3DS9 - chains A and B; structure by X-ray diffraction, 1.76 A resolution.

# Chain A
Protein: Botulinum neurotoxin type A
Organism: Clostridium botulinum
Notes: EC 3.4.24.69; fragment: light chain; engineered mutation(s): residues 2-420
UniProtKB: A5HZZ9 (BXA1_CLOBH); residues 1-417 here = UniProt positions 1-417
Sequence (417 residues; each row starts with the number of its first residue):
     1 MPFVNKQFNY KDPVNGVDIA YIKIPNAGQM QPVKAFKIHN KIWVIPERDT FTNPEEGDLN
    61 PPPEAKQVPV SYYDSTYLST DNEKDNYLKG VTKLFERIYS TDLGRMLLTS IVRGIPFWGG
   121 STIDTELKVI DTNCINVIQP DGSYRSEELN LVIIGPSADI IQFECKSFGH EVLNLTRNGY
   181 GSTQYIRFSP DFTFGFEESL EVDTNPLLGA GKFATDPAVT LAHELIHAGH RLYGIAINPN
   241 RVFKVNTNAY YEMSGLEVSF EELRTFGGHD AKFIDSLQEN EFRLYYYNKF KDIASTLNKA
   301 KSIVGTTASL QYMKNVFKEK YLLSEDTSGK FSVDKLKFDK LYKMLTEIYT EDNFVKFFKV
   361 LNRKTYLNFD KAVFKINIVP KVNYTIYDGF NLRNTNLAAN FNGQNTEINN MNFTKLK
Disordered / not traced: 1-2, 28-29, 199-209, 250-253
Metal / ion sites: Zn2+: His223, His227, Glu262 (shared with 01W_197(B) of chain B); Ni2+: His269, Lys272
From the paper describing this entry:
  - conformationally variable residues (loop rearrangement, side-chain flip): Gln67, Val68, Leu367, Phe369, Asp370
  - catalytic residues: Glu224, Tyr366 (citing earlier work)
  - Ni2+ coordination: His269, Lys272, Asn410
  - Zn2+ coordination: His223, His227, Glu262

# Chain B
Protein: octapeptide I1 inhibitor
Sequence (8 residues; row label = number of the first residue in the row):
   197 XRWTAMLG
Modified positions: 01W ((2S)-2-ammonio-4-[(2,4-dinitrophenyl)amino]butanoate) at position 197; Ala201 (2,4-diaminobutyric acid; DAB)
Metal / ion sites: Zn2+: 01W_197 (shared with His223(A), His227(A), Glu262(A) of chain A)

# Interface between chain A and chain B
Contacting residue pairs (29; chain A residue first):
  Lys66(A) - Leu203(B)
  Pro69(A) - Thr200(B)
  Val70(A) - Thr200(B)
  Val70(A) - Leu203(B)
  Val70(A) - Gly204(B)
  Gln162(A) - Ala201(B)
  Phe163(A) - 01W_197(B)
  Phe194(A) - Arg198(B)
  His223(A) - 01W_197(B)  hydrogen bond (side chain-backbone)
  Glu224(A) - 01W_197(B)  hydrogen bond (side chain-backbone)
  His227(A) - 01W_197(B)  hydrogen bond (side chain-backbone)
  Val245(A) - Trp199(B)  hydrophobic
  Leu256(A) - Trp199(B)  hydrophobic
  Glu257(A) - Trp199(B)  hydrogen bond (backbone-side chain)
  Glu257(A) - Met202(B)
  Val258(A) - 01W_197(B)
  Ser259(A) - 01W_197(B)
  Glu262(A) - 01W_197(B)  hydrogen bond (side chain-backbone)
  Arg363(A) - Arg198(B)
  Tyr366(A) - 01W_197(B)  hydrogen bond (side chain-backbone)
  Tyr366(A) - Arg198(B)
  Tyr366(A) - Trp199(B)  hydrogen bond (side chain-backbone)
  Leu367(A) - Trp199(B)
  Asn368(A) - Trp199(B)
  Phe369(A) - Trp199(B)  hydrophobic
  Phe369(A) - Thr200(B)
  Phe369(A) - Leu203(B)  hydrophobic
  Asp370(A) - Arg198(B)  salt bridge
  Asp370(A) - Thr200(B)  hydrogen bond (backbone-side chain)
Also at the interface, not in a pair above, chain A (25 interface residues in all): Asp159, Glu164, Thr215, Thr220
Interface features reported in the paper:
  - residue pairs: Val70(A)-Thr200(B) (hydrophobic contact), Phe194(A)-Arg198(B), Val245(A)-Trp199(B) (hydrophobic contact), Leu256(A)-Trp199(B) (hydrophobic contact), Glu257(A)-Trp199(B) (hydrogen bond), Val258(A)-Trp199(B) (hydrophobic contact), Tyr366(A)-Trp199(B) (hydrophobic contact), Leu367(A)-Trp199(B) (hydrophobic contact), Phe369(A)-Trp199(B) (pi stacking), Asp370(A)-Arg198(B) (salt bridge), Asp370(A)-Thr200(B) (hydrogen bond)
  - interface residues, chain A: Val70(A), Gln162(A), Phe194(A), Glu224(A), Val245(A), Leu256(A), Glu257(A), Val258(A), Ser259(A), Tyr366(A), Leu367(A), Phe369(A), Asp370(A)

# Overview
Chain A and chain B form an interface of 25 and 8 residues respectively, with 8 hydrogen bonds and 1 salt
bridge. Polar pairs include Asp370(A)-Arg198(B), His223(A)-01W_197(B) and Glu224(A)-01W_197(B). The paper
describes hydrophobic contacts between Val70(A) and Thr200(B), Val245(A) and Trp199(B) and Leu256(A) and
Trp199(B) among others; a contact between Phe194(A) and Arg198(B); hydrogen bonds between Glu257(A) and
Trp199(B) and Asp370(A) and Thr200(B). From the paper: catalytic residues Glu224(A) and Tyr366(A); interface
residues Val70(A), Gln162(A) and Phe194(A) among others.
Here chain A is Botulinum neurotoxin type A (Clostridium botulinum) and chain B is octapeptide I1 inhibitor.
Entry 3DS9 (A potent peptidomimetic inhibitor of botulinum neurotoxin serotype A has a very different
conformation than SNAP-25 ...) was determined by X-ray diffraction together with 3DSE from the same study.
